3BCC - chains A and B of the 10 polymer chains in the assembly; structure by X-ray diffraction, 3.70 A resolution.

== Chain A ==
Molecule: Ubiquinol cytochrome C oxidoreductase
From: Gallus gallus
Notes: EC 1.10.2.2
UniProt: P31800 (UCR1_BOVIN); residues 1-446 here correspond to UniProt positions 35-480 (UniProt number = residue number + 34)
Chain sequence (446 residues; row label = number of the first residue in the row):
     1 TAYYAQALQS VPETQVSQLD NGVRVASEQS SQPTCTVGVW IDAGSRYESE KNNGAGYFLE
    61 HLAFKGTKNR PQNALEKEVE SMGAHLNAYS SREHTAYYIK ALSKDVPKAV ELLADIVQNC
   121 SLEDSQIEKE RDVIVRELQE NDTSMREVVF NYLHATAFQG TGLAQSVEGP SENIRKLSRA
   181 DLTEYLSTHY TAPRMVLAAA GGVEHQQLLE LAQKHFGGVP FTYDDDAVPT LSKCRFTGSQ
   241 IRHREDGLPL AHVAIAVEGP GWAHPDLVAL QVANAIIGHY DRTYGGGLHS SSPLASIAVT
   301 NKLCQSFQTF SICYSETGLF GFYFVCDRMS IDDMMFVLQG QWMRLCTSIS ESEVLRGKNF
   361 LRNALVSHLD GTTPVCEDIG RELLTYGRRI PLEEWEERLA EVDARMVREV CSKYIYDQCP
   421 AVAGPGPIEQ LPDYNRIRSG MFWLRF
Not modelled in the structure: 1-3, 446
Differences from the reference sequence: conflict Tyr-3 (Thr37 in P31800), Val-23 (Leu57 in P31800), Leu-59 (Val93 in P31800), 42 further conflict positions vs the reference (P31800) not listed
Swiss-Prot annotation at these positions:
  - modified residue: Lys-77 (N6-acetyllysine), Lys-104 (N6-acetyllysine), Lys-129 (N6-acetyllysine), Ser-178 (Phosphoserine), Lys-214 (N6-acetyllysine)

== Chain B ==
Molecule: Ubiquinol cytochrome C oxidoreductase
From: Gallus gallus
Notes: EC 1.10.2.2
UniProt: P23004 (UCR2_BOVIN); residues 18-439 here correspond to UniProt positions 32-453 (UniProt number = residue number + 14)
Chain sequence (422 residues; row label = number of the first residue in the row; note: 15 numbers in that range are skipped by the numbering (no residue carries them; nothing is unmodelled there); a row labelled like 305A-305O holds insertion residues (305A, then the next letters in order)):
    18 PPHPQDLEIT KLPNGLVIAS LENYSPGSTI GVFIKAGSRY ENSSNLGTSH LLRLASSLTT
    78 KGASSFKITR GIEAVGGKLS VESTRENMAY TVECLRDDVE ILMEFLLNVT TAPEFRPWEV
   138 ADLQPQLKID KAVAFQNPQT HVIENLHAAA YRNALADSLY CPDYRIGKVT SVELHDFVQN
   198 HFTSARMALV GLGVSHPVLK NVAEQLLNIR GGLGLSGAKA KYRGGEIREQ NGDSLVHAAI
   258 VAESAAIGGA EANAFSVLQH VLGANPHVKR G
   304 LN
305A-305O ATSSLYQAVAKGVHQ
   306 PFDVSAFNAS YSDSGLFGFY TISQAAYAGQ VIKAAYNQVK TIAQGNVSNE NVQAAKNKLK
   366 AKYLMSVESS EGFLEEVGSQ ALAAGSYNPP STVLQQIDAV ADADVIKAAK KFVSRQKSMA
   426 ASGNLGHTPF VDEL
Not modelled in the structure: 304, 305A-305O
Differences from the reference sequence: conflict Ile-26 (Phe40 in P23004), Lys-28 (Arg42 in P23004), Ser-42 (Ala56 in P23004), 34 further conflict positions vs the reference (P23004) not listed
Swiss-Prot annotation at these positions:
  - modified residue (N6-acetyllysine): Lys-52, Lys-185, Lys-236

== Chain A / chain B interface ==
Residue-residue contacts (47; chain A residue first):
  Tyr-4(A) / Pro-43(B)
  Tyr-4(A) / Leu-112(B)
  Tyr-4(A) / Arg-113(B)
  Ala-7(A) / Tyr-41(B)
  Ala-7(A) / Pro-43(B)  hydrophobic
  Leu-8(A) / Pro-43(B)  hydrophobic
  Gln-32(A) / Glu-373(B)
  Pro-33(A) / Leu-369(B)  hydrophobic
  Thr-34(A) / Leu-369(B)
  Thr-34(A) / Met-370(B)
  Thr-34(A) / Glu-373(B)
  Cys-35(A) / Glu-373(B)
  Glu-80(A) / Ala-281(B)
  Glu-80(A) / Lys-363(B)
  Gly-83(A) / Ala-366(B)
  His-85(A) / Met-370(B)
  Lys-100(A) / Met-370(B)
  Lys-100(A) / Glu-373(B)  salt bridge
  Arg-282(A) / Gln-143(B)  hydrogen bond (backbone-side chain)
  Arg-282(A) / Ile-146(B)
  Thr-283(A) / Gln-143(B)
  Leu-288(A) / Ser-82(B)
  Leu-288(A) / Phe-83(B)
  Leu-288(A) / Arg-87(B)  hydrogen bond (backbone-side chain)
  His-289(A) / Thr-86(B)
  His-289(A) / Arg-87(B)  hydrogen bond (backbone-side chain)
  His-289(A) / Glu-90(B)
  Ser-290(A) / Arg-87(B)
  Ser-290(A) / Glu-90(B)  hydrogen bond (backbone-side chain)
  Arg-356(A) / Glu-90(B)
  Arg-356(A) / Ala-91(B)
  Asn-359(A) / Ala-91(B)
  Asn-359(A) / Val-92(B)
  Asn-359(A) / Gly-93(B)
  Asn-359(A) / Arg-113(B)  hydrogen bond
  Phe-360(A) / Gly-93(B)
  Arg-362(A) / Leu-112(B)
  Arg-362(A) / Arg-113(B)
  Asn-363(A) / Gly-93(B)
  Asn-363(A) / Lys-95(B)
  Asn-363(A) / Cys-111(B)
  Val-366(A) / Pro-43(B)  hydrophobic
  Val-366(A) / Gly-44(B)
  Asp-370(A) / Ser-374(B)
  Asp-370(A) / Ser-375(B)  hydrogen bond
  Gly-371(A) / Glu-373(B)
  Thr-372(A) / Glu-373(B)  hydrogen bond
Also at the interface, not in a pair above, chain A (32 interface residues in all): Thr-36, Ser-81, Gly-285, Ser-291, Ser-367, Thr-373, Leu-392
Also at the interface, not in a pair above, chain B (31 interface residues in all): Ser-42, Ser-74, Glu-110, Asp-147, Ala-359, Lys-367

== In short ==
32 residues of chain A and 31 residues of chain B are in contact, with 7 hydrogen bonds and 1 salt bridge.
Among the polar pairs are Lys-100(A)/Glu-373(B), Arg-282(A)/Gln-143(B) and Leu-288(A)/Arg-87(B).
Here chain A is Ubiquinol cytochrome C oxidoreductase and chain B is Ubiquinol cytochrome C oxidoreductase,
both from Gallus gallus. Entry 3BCC (Stigmatellin and antimycin bound cytochrome BC1 complex from chicken) was
determined by X-ray diffraction (same publication as 2BCC and 1BCC).
